PDB entry 3LZ1 | X-ray diffraction, 2.50 A resolution | chains H and J of the 10 polymer chains in the assembly

[Chain H]
Name: Histone H2B 1.1
Organism: Xenopus laevis
UniProtKB: P02281 (H2B11_XENLA); residues -2 to 122 here correspond to UniProt positions 2-126 (UniProt number = residue number + 4)
Sequence (125 residues; numbered -2 to 122; the number before each row is that of its first residue; numbers below 1 keep their minus sign (Pro-2 is residue -2)):
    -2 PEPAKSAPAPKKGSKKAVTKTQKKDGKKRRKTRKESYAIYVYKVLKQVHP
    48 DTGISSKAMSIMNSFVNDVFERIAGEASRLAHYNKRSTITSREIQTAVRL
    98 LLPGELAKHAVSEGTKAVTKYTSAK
Not modelled in the structure: -2 to 28, 122
Curated features (UniProtKB/Swiss-Prot):
  - modified residue: Lys2 (N6-acetyllysine), Lys9 (N6-acetyllysine), Ser11 (Phosphoserine), Lys12 (N6-acetyllysine), Lys17 (N6-acetyllysine)
  - glycosylation: Ser109 (O-linked (GlcNAc) serine)
  - cross-link: Lys117 (Glycyl lysine isopeptide (Lys-Gly) (interchain with G-Cter in ubiquitin))

[Chain J]
Molecule: 145-nt DNA strand
Sequence (145 nucleotides; numbered -72 to 72; the number before each row is that of its first residue; numbers below 1 keep their minus sign (DA-72 is residue -72)):
   -72 ATCAGAATCCCGGTGCCGAGGCCGCTCAATTGGTCGTAGACAGCTCTAGC
   -22 ACCGCTTAAACGCACGTACGCGCTGTCCCCCGCGTTTTAACCGCCAAGGG
    28 GATTACTCCCTAGTCTCCAGGCACGTGTCAGATATATACATCGAT
Metal / ion sites: Mn2+ site 1 near DA-72 (its only coordinating residue here); Mn2+ site 2 near DG27 (its only coordinating residue here)

[How chain H and chain J interact]
Contacting residue pairs (14):
  Thr29(H) - DT30(J)  phosphate contact
  Glu32(H) - DA-45(J)  sugar contact
  Tyr39(H) - DA-54(J)  phosphate contact
  Tyr39(H) - DG-53(J)  hydrogen bond to the phosphate
  Gly50(H) - DG-53(J)  phosphate contact
  Ile51(H) - DA-54(J)  sugar contact
  Ile51(H) - DG-53(J)  hydrogen bond to the phosphate
  Ser52(H) - DA-54(J)  phosphate contact
  Ser53(H) - DA-54(J)  hydrogen bond to the phosphate
  Arg83(H) - DG-34(J)  salt bridge to the phosphate
  Arg83(H) - DA-33(J)  salt bridge to the phosphate
  Ser84(H) - DA-35(J)  phosphate contact
  Ser84(H) - DG-34(J)  hydrogen bond to the phosphate
  Thr85(H) - DG-34(J)  hydrogen bond to the phosphate
Other interface residues (no listed pair), chain H (11 interface residues in all): Arg30
Other interface residues (no listed pair), chain J (8 interface residues in all): DC-46

[In short]
11 residues of chain H face 8 of chain J across their interface; the contacts include 5 hydrogen bonds and 2
salt bridges. Among the polar pairs are Tyr39(H)-DG-53(J), Ile51(H)-DG-53(J) and Ser53(H)-DA-54(J).
Here chain H is Histone H2B 1.1 (Xenopus laevis) and chain J is a 145-nt DNA strand. Entry 3LZ1 (Crystal
Structure of Nucleosome Core Particle Composed of the Widom 601 DNA Sequence (orientation 2)) was determined
by X-ray diffraction (same publication as 3LZ0).
